PDB entry 3PLU | X-ray diffraction, 1.40 A resolution | chains A and C

Chain A:
Protein: Ubiquitin-like modifier HUB1
Organism: Saccharomyces cerevisiae
UniProtKB: Q6Q546 (HUB1_YEAST); residues 1-73 here = UniProt positions 1-73
Amino-acid sequence (93 residues; numbered -19 to 73; the number before each row is that of its first residue; numbers below 1 keep their minus sign (Met-19 is residue -19)):
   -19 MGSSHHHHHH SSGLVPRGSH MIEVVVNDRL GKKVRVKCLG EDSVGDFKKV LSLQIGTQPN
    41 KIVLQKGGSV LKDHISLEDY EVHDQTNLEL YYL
Not modelled in the structure: -19 to -1
Sequence notes: expression tag (-19 to 0); engineered mutation Gly20 (Ala in Q6Q546)
Reported in the primary citation:
  - mutagenesis - D22A: decreased growth in response to Deltahub1 prp8

Chain C:
Protein: 66 kDa U4/U6.U5 small nuclear ribonucleoprotein component
Notes: fragment: HINDI domain
UniProtKB: Q12420 (SNU66_YEAST); numbering as in UniProt (aligned over 6-24)
Amino-acid sequence (19 residues; numbered 6 to 24; the number before each row is that of its first residue):
     6 NLSIEETNEI REKLGMKPI
Not modelled in the structure: 6

Interface between chain A and chain C:
Contacting residue pairs - 18 pairs, chain A then chain C:
  Met1(A) - Ile9(C)  hydrophobic
  Met1(A) - Ile24(C)  hydrophobic
  Lys17(A) - Leu7(C)  hydrogen bond (side chain-backbone)
  Lys17(A) - Ile9(C)
  Lys17(A) - Thr12(C)
  Lys17(A) - Ile24(C)
  Cys18(A) - Arg16(C)
  Cys18(A) - Ile24(C)
  Leu19(A) - Arg16(C)
  Asp22(A) - Arg16(C)  salt bridge
  Asp22(A) - Met21(C)
  Asp26(A) - Met21(C)
  Lys29(A) - Leu19(C)
  Val30(A) - Leu19(C)  hydrophobic
  Val30(A) - Met21(C)  hydrophobic
  Leu33(A) - Ile15(C)  hydrophobic
  Leu33(A) - Leu19(C)  hydrophobic
  Gln34(A) - Leu7(C)
Also at the interface, not in a pair above, chain A (11 interface residues in all): Arg15
Also at the interface, not in a pair above, chain C (10 interface residues in all): Ser8, Pro23
Interface features reported in the paper:
  - residue pairs: Asp22(A)-Arg16(C) (salt bridge)
  - interface residues, chain A: Met1(A), Lys17(A), Cys18(A), Leu19(A), Lys29(A), Val30(A), Leu33(A)
  - interface residues, chain C: Leu7(C), Ile9(C), Thr12(C), Ile15(C), Arg16(C), Leu19(C), Met21(C), Ile24(C)

Summary:
11 residues of chain A and 10 residues of chain C are in contact, with 1 hydrogen bond and 1 salt bridge.
Among the polar pairs are Asp22(A)-Arg16(C) and Lys17(A)-Leu7(C). The authors report a salt bridge between
Asp22(A) and Arg16(C). The paper reports that D22A of chain A reduces growth in response to Deltahub1 prp8;
interface residues Met1(A), Lys17(A) and Leu7(C) among others.
Here chain A is Ubiquitin-like modifier HUB1 (Saccharomyces cerevisiae) and chain C is 66 kDa U4/U6.U5 small
nuclear ribonucleoprotein component. Entry 3PLU (Structure of Hub-1 protein in complex with Snu66 peptide
(HINDI)) was determined by X-ray diffraction (same publication as 3PLV).
